2FIB - chains A and B; structure by X-ray diffraction, 2.01 A resolution.

[Chain A]
Molecule: Fibrinogen
Organism: Homo sapiens
Notes: fragment: gamma chain, carboxyl terminal fragment residues 143 - 411
UniProtKB: P02679 (FIBG_HUMAN); residues 143-411 here correspond to UniProt positions 169-437 (UniProt number = residue number + 26)
Amino-acid sequence (269 residues; numbered 143 to 411; the number before each row is that of its first residue):
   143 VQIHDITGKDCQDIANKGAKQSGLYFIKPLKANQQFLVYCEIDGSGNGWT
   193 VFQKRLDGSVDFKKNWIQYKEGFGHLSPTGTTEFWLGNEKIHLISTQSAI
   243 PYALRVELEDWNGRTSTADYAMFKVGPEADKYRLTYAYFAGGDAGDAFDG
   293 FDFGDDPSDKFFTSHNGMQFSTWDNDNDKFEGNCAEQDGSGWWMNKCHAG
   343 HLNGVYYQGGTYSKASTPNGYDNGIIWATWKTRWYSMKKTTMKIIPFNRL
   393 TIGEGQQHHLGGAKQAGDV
Disordered / not traced: 393-411
Cystine bridges: Cys-153/Cys-182, Cys-326/Cys-339
Bound ions: Ca2+: Asp-318, Asp-320, Phe-322, Gly-324
Swiss-Prot annotation at these positions:
  - region: Thr-374 to Glu-396 (Gamma-chain polymerization, binding amino end of another fibrin alpha chain)
  - binding site (Ca(2+)): Asp-318, Asp-320, Phe-322, Gly-324
  - glycosylation: Asn-308 (N-linked (GlcNAc...) asparagine)
  - cross-link: Gln-398 (Isoglutamyl lysine isopeptide (Gln-Lys) (interchain with K-432)), Lys-406 (Isoglutamyl lysine isopeptide (Lys-Gln) (interchain with Q-424))
What the authors report for this chain:
  - conformationally variable residues (side-chain flip): Gln-329, His-340, Tyr-363, Asp-364, Arg-375
  - contacts within the chain: Asp-330/His-340 (hydrogen bond), Phe-303/Asn-337 (hydrogen bond), Glu-323/Lys-338, Phe-304/Lys-338 (hydrogen bond), His-343/Gly-366 (hydrogen bond)
  - Ca2+ coordination: Asp-318, Asp-320, Phe-322, Gly-324
  - binding site for Gly-pro-arg-pro (chain B): Gln-329, Lys-338, Cys-339, His-340, Asp-364

[Chain B]
Molecule: Gly-pro-arg-pro
Amino-acid sequence (4 residues; numbered 2 to 5; the number before each row is that of its first residue):
     2 GPRP

[Chain A / chain B interface]
Pairs across the interface (19; chain A residue first):
  Phe-295(A) / Gly-2(B)
  Phe-295(A) / Pro-3(B)
  Asp-297(A) / Pro-3(B)
  Asp-301(A) / Pro-3(B)
  Thr-305(A) / Gly-2(B)
  Thr-305(A) / Pro-3(B)
  Phe-322(A) / Arg-4(B)
  Gln-329(A) / Arg-4(B)  hydrogen bond
  Asp-330(A) / Arg-4(B)  salt bridge
  Lys-338(A) / Gly-2(B)
  Lys-338(A) / Pro-3(B)
  Lys-338(A) / Arg-4(B)
  Lys-338(A) / Pro-5(B)  hydrogen bond (side chain-backbone)
  Cys-339(A) / Gly-2(B)  hydrogen bond (backbone-backbone)
  Cys-339(A) / Arg-4(B)
  His-340(A) / Gly-2(B)  hydrogen bond (backbone-backbone)
  Asp-364(A) / Gly-2(B)  hydrogen bond (side chain-backbone)
  Arg-375(A) / Gly-2(B)
  Arg-375(A) / Pro-3(B)
Interface residues without a listed pair, chain A (14 interface residues in all): Glu-323, Cys-326
Interface features reported in the paper:
  - interface residues, chain A: Gln-329(A), Asp-330(A), Lys-338(A), Cys-339(A), His-340(A), Asp-364(A)

[Overview]
The interface between chain A and chain B involves 14 residues on one side and 4 on the other, with 5 hydrogen
bonds and 1 salt bridge. Polar pairs include Asp-330(A)/Arg-4(B), Gln-329(A)/Arg-4(B) and Lys-338(A)/Pro-5(B).
From the paper: a binding site for Gly-pro-arg-pro (chain B) at Gln-329(A), Lys-338(A) and Cys-339(A) among
others; interface residues Gln-329(A), Asp-330(A) and Lys-338(A) among others.
Chain A is Fibrinogen (Homo sapiens) and chain B is Gly-pro-arg-pro; the structure, Recombinant human
gamma-fibrinogen carboxyl terminal fragment (residues 143-411) complexed to the peptide gly-pro-arg-pro at ph
6.0, was determined by X-ray diffraction, deposited together with 3FIB.
